6Z0Z - chain A; structure by X-ray diffraction, 2.50 A resolution.

Chain A:
Protein: Stimulator of interferon protein
From: Homo sapiens
UniProtKB: A0A2R3XZB7 (A0A2R3XZB7_HUMAN); residue numbers follow UniProt; this construct covers 140-343
Chain sequence (204 residues; numbered 140 to 343; the number before each row is that of its first residue):
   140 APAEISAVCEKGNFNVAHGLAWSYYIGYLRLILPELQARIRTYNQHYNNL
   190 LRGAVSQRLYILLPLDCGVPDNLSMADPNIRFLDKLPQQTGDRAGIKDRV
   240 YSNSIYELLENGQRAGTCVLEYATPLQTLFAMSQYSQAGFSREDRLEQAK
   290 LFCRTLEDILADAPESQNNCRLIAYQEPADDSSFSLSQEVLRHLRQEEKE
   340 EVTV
Unresolved in the structure: 140-152, 319-322, 337-343
Ligand contacts: 2'-fluoro-,3',3'-c-di-AMP (M8T): Ser162, Tyr163, Gly166, Tyr167, Arg232, Ile235, Arg238, Val239, Tyr240, Thr263, Pro264, Thr267

Summary:
Bound to chain A: 2'-fluoro-,3',3'-c-di-AMP.
Chain A is Stimulator of interferon protein (Homo sapiens); the structure, Human wtSTING in complex with
3',3'-c-(2'FdAMP-2'FdAMP), was determined by X-ray diffraction together with 6Z15, 6Y99, 6YDB, 6YDZ and 6YEA
from the same study.
